PDB entry 9EOK | electron microscopy, 23.00 A resolution (very low resolution: no residue pairs are listed; an interface is given only as per-side residue counts) | chains r and s of the 42 polymer chains in the assembly

[Chain r (and s)]
Molecule: Tubulin beta-4 chain
Source organism: Xenopus laevis
Notes: chain s of this document is another copy of the same molecule, construct and numbering; everything in this record applies to it too
UniProtKB: P30883 (TBB4_XENLA); the author numbering skips numbers that UniProt does not, so the offset changes along the chain: 1-44 = UniProt 1-44; 47-360 = UniProt 45-358; 369-455 = UniProt 359-445
Amino-acid sequence (445 residues; row label = number of the first residue in the row; note: 10 numbers in that range are skipped by the numbering (no residue carries them; nothing is unmodelled there)):
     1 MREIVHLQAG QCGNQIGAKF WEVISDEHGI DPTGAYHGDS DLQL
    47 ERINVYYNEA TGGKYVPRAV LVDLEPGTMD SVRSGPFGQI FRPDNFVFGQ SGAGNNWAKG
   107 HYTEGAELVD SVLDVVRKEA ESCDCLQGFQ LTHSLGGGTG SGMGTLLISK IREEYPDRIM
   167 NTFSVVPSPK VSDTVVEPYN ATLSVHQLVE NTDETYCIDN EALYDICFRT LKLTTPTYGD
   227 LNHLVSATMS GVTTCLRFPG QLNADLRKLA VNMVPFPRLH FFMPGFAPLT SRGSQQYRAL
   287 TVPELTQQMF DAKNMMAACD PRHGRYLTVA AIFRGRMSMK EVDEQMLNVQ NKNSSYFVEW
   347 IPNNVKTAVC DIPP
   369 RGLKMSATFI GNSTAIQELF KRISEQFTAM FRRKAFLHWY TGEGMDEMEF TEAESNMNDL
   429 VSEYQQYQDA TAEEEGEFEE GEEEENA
Disordered / not traced: 437-455
Ligand contacts:
  - GDP (guanosine-5'-diphosphate): Gly10, Gln11, Cys12, Gln15, Ile16, Ala99, Asn101, Ser140, Gly142, Gly143, Gly144, Thr145, Gly146, Asp179, Thr180, Glu183, Asn206, Tyr224, Leu227, Asn228
  - GTP (guanosine-5'-triphosphate): Gln247, Leu248, Lys254
  - taxol (TA1): Glu22, Val23, Asp26, Glu27, Leu217, Leu219, Asp226, His229, Leu230, Ala233, Ser236, Phe272, Pro274, Leu275, Thr276, Arg278, Gln281, Arg320, Pro360, Arg369, Gly370, Leu371
Curated features (UniProtKB/Swiss-Prot):
  - motif: Met1 to Ile4 (MREI motif)
  - binding site (GTP): Gln11, Glu71, Ser140, Gly144, Thr145, Gly146, Asn206, Asn228
  - binding site (Mg(2+)): Glu71
  - modified residue: Glu448 (5-glutamyl polyglutamate)

[How chain r and chain s interact]
At this resolution (23 A) residue pairs are not listed: 16 residues of chain r and 9 of chain s lie at the interface.

[Summary]
16 residues of chain r face 9 of chain s across their interface. Ligands of chain r: GTP, GDP and taxol. From
UniProt: 8 GTP-binding residues and Mg2+-binding residue Glu71(r) on chain r.
Both chains are Tubulin beta-4 chain (Xenopus laevis). Entry 9EOK (Minus end of the vertebrate gamma-tubulin
ring complex-capped microtubule) was determined by electron microscopy (same publication as 9EOJ).
